Entry 8UBZ (electron microscopy, 3.02 A resolution); this record covers chain A.

# Chain A
Name: Heme transporter FLVCR1
From: Homo sapiens
Reference sequence: Q9Y5Y0 (FLVC1_HUMAN); residue numbers follow UniProt; this construct covers 1-555
Chain sequence (555 residues; numbered 1 to 555; the number before each row is that of its first residue):
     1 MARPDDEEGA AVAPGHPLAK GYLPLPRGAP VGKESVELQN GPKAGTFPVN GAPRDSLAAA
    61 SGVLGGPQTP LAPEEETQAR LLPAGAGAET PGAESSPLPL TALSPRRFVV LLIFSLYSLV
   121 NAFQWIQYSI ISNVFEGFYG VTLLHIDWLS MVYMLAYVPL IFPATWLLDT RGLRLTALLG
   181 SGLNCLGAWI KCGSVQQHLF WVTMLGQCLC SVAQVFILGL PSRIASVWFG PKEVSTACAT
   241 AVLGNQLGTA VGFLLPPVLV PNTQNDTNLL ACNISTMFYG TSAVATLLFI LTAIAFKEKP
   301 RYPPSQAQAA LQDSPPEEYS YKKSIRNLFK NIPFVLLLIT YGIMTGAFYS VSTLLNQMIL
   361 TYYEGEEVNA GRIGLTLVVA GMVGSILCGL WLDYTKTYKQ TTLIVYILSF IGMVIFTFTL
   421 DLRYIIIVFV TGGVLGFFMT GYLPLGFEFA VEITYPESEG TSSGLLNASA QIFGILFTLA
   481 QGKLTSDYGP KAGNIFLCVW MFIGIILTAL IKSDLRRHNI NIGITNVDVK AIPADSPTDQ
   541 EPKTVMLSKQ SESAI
Not modelled in the structure: 1-98, 514-555
Residues lining bound ligands: choline ion (CHT): Ala-122, Trp-125, Tyr-153, Met-154, Gln-214, Leu-218, Asn-245, Tyr-349, Gln-471
What the authors report for this chain:
  - mutagenesis - Q214A: unchanged growth
  - mutagenesis - W125A, Y153A: decreased growth

# Summary
Chain A binds choline ion. The paper reports that W125A and Y153A reduce growth; Q214A leaves growth
unchanged.
Chain A is Heme transporter FLVCR1 (Homo sapiens); the structure, Choline-bound FLVCR1, was determined by
electron microscopy together with 8UBW, 8UBX, 8UBY and 8UC0 from the same study.
